PDB entry 2R0H | X-ray diffraction, 1.90 A resolution | chains A and B of the 4 polymer chains in the assembly

# Chain A (and B)
Name: CGL3 lectin
Organism: Coprinus cinereus
Notes: chain B of this document is another copy of the same molecule, construct and numbering; everything in this record applies to it too
UniProt: Q206Z5 (Q206Z5_COPCI); numbering as in UniProt (aligned over 1-164)
Chain sequence (164 residues; each row starts with the number of its first residue):
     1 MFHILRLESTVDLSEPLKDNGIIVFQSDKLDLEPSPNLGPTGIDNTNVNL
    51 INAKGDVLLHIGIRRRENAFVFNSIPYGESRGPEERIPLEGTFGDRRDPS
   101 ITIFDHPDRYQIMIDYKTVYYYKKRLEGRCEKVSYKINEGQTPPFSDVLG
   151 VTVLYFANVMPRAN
Disordered / not traced: 161-164 (chain B: 160-164)
Reported in the primary citation:
  - binding site for N-acetylglucosamine: Asn-45, Asn-47, His-60, Arg-64, Glu-67, Asn-73, Arg-81, Glu-84, Arg-86, Asn-138
  - contacts within the chain: Arg-64/Glu-67 (salt bridge), Glu-84/Arg-86 (salt bridge)
  - mutagenesis - I43A/N45A, N138A: abolished binding to chitooligosaccharide
  - mutagenesis - R81A: decreased binding to chitotriose
  - mutagenesis - R81W: abolished binding to chitooligosaccharides
  - mutagenesis - R81W: increased binding to lactose
  - specificity-determining residues: Arg-81

# How chain A and chain B interact
Residue-residue contacts (27):
  Asn-20(A) with Gln-111(B); Thr-118(B), hydrogen bond; Tyr-121(B), hydrogen bond
  Ile-22(A) with Phe-156(B), hydrophobic
  Phe-104(A) with Gln-111(B)
  His-106(A) with His-106(B); Gln-111(B); Tyr-121(B), hydrogen bond
  Pro-107(A) with Tyr-121(B)
  Arg-109(A) with Asp-108(B), salt bridge; Arg-109(B)
  Gln-111(A) with Asn-20(B), hydrogen bond; Phe-104(B); His-106(B)
  Met-113(A) with Phe-156(B), hydrophobic
  Tyr-116(A) with Phe-156(B), hydrophobic; Ala-157(B), hydrophobic
  Thr-118(A) with Asn-20(B), hydrogen bond
  Tyr-121(A) with Asn-20(B), hydrogen bond; His-106(B), hydrogen bond; Pro-107(B)
  Phe-156(A) with Phe-104(B), hydrophobic; Met-113(B), hydrophobic; Tyr-116(B)
  Ala-157(A) with Tyr-116(B), hydrophobic
  Met-160(A) with Tyr-116(B); Val-159(B), hydrophobic
Interface residues without a listed pair, chain A (18 interface residues in all): Thr-102, Asp-105, Asp-108, Val-159
Interface residues without a listed pair, chain B (17 interface residues in all): Ile-22, Asp-105, Leu-154

# In short
18 residues of chain A and 17 residues of chain B are in contact; the contacts include 7 hydrogen bonds and 1
salt bridge. Polar contacts include Arg-109(A)/Asp-108(B), Asn-20(A)/Thr-118(B) and Asn-20(A)/Tyr-121(B). From
the paper: a binding site for N-acetylglucosamine at Asn-45(A), Asn-47(A) and His-60(A) among others;
I43A/N45A and N138A of chain A abolish binding to chitooligosaccharide; 4 substitutions were tested in all.
Both chains are CGL3 lectin (Coprinus cinereus). Entry 2R0H (Fungal lectin CGL3 in complex with chitotriose
(chitotetraose)) was determined by X-ray diffraction, deposited together with 2R0F.
